PDB entry 2DNS | X-ray diffraction, 2.40 A resolution | chain A

# Chain A
Name: D-amino acid amidase
From: Ochrobactrum anthropi
UniProtKB: Q9LCC8 (Q9LCC8_OCHAN); numbering as in UniProt (aligned over 1-363)
Amino-acid sequence (363 residues; row label = number of the first residue in the row):
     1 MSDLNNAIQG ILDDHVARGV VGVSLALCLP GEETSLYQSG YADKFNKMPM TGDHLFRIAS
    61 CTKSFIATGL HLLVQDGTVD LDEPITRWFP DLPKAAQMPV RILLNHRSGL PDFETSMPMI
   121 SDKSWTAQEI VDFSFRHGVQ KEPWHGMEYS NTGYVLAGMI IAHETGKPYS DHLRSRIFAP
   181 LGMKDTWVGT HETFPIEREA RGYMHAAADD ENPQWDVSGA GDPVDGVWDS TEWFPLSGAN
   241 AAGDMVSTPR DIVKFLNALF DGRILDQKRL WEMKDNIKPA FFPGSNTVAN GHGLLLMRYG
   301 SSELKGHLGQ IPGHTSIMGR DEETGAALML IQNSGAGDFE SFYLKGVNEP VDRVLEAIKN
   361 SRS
Unresolved in the structure: 1
Glycans and other covalent adducts: D-phenylalanine (DPN) linked to S60
Ion coordination: barium ion site 1: S121, D122, E232, W233; barium ion site 2 near E211 (its only coordinating residue here); barium ion site 3: S301, E323 (shared with 1 residue of chain B); barium ion site 4: E323 (shared with 2 residues of chain F); barium ion site 5: N360, S363
Small-molecule neighbours: D-phenylalanine (DPN): A59, K63, F113, E114, M119, Y149, N151, F234, G238, A239, A242, G243, L308, G309, Q310, I311

# Overview
Covalently linked D-phenylalanine: at S60. S121, D122, E232 and W233 coordinate barium ion site 1. The barium
ion site 3 is built by S301 and E323.
Chain A is D-amino acid amidase (Ochrobactrum anthropi); the structure, The crystal structure of D-amino acid
amidase from Ochrobactrum anthropi SV3 complexed with D-Phenylalanine, was determined by X-ray diffraction
together with 2DRW from the same study.
